Entry 5SB6 (X-ray diffraction, 2.30 A resolution); this record covers chains C and E of the 6 polymer chains in the assembly.

# Chain C
Molecule: Tubulin alpha-1B chain
From: Bos taurus
UniProt: P81947 (TBA1B_BOVIN); numbering as in UniProt (aligned over 1-451)
Amino-acid sequence (451 residues; each row starts with the number of its first residue):
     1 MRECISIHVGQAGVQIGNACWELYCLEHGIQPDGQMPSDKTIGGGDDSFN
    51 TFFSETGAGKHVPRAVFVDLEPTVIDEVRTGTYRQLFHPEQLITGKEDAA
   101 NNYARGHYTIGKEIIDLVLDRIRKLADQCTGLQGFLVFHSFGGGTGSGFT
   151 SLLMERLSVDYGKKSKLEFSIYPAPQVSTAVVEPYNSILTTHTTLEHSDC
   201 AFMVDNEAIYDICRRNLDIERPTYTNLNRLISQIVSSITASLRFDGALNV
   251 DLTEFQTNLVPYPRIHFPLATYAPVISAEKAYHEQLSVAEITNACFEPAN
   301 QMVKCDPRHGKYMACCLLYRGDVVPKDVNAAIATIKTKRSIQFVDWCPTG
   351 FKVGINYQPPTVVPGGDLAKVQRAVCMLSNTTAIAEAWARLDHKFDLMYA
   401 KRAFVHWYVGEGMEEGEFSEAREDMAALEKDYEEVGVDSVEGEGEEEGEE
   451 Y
Not modelled in the structure: 441-451
Ion coordination: Ca2+ site 1: Asp39, Thr41, Gly44, Glu55; Ca2+ site 2: Glu284 (shared with 1 residue of chain B)
Residues lining bound ligands:
  - 4FK (N-{4-[2-(4-fluoroanilino)-1,3-thiazol-4-yl]phenyl}acetamide): Cys4, Gln133, Gly134, Phe135, Leu136, Ser165, Leu167, Leu242, Thr253, Gln256, Thr257
  - GTP (guanosine-5'-triphosphate): Gly10, Gln11, Ala12, Gln15, Ile16, Asp69, Asp98, Ala99, Ala100, Asn101, Ser140, Gly142, Gly143, Gly144, Thr145, Gly146, Ile171, Pro173, Val177, Ser178, Thr179, Glu183, Asn206, Tyr224, Leu227, Asn228, Ile231
What the authors report for this chain:
  - conformationally variable residues (side-chain flip): Leu136
  - binding site for 4FK: Leu136

# Chain E
Molecule: Stathmin-4
From: Rattus norvegicus
UniProt: P63043 (STMN4_RAT); residues 5-145 here correspond to UniProt positions 49-189 (UniProt number = residue number + 44)
Amino-acid sequence (143 residues; numbered 3 to 145; the number before each row is that of its first residue):
     3 MADMEVIELNKCTSGQSFEVILKPPSFDGVPEFNASLPRRRDPSLEEIQK
    53 KLEAAEERRKYQEAELLKHLAEKREHEREVIQKAIEENNNFIKMAKEKLA
   103 QKMESNKENREAHLAAMLERLQEKDKHAEEVRKNKELKEEASR
Not modelled in the structure: 3-5, 29-43, 142-145
Construct notes: initiating methionine (3); expression tag (4)
Swiss-Prot annotation at these positions:
  - modified residue: Ser46 (Phosphoserine)

# Interface between chain C and chain E
Residue-residue contacts - 32 pairs, chain C then chain E:
  His107(C) - Lys104(E)
  His107(C) - Met105(E)
  Tyr108(C) - Lys104(E)
  Tyr108(C) - Met105(E)  hydrophobic
  Tyr108(C) - Asn108(E)
  Thr109(C) - Arg112(E)
  Lys112(C) - Met105(E)
  Leu152(C) - Leu101(E)  hydrophobic
  Glu155(C) - Leu101(E)
  Glu155(C) - Lys104(E)  salt bridge
  Arg156(C) - Leu101(E)
  Ser158(C) - Phe93(E)
  Ser158(C) - Ile94(E)
  Val159(C) - Ile94(E)
  Val159(C) - Ala97(E)  hydrophobic
  Val159(C) - Lys98(E)
  Gly162(C) - Asn90(E)
  Gly162(C) - Ile94(E)
  Lys163(C) - Asn90(E)
  Lys163(C) - Phe93(E)
  Thr193(C) - Lys104(E)
  His197(C) - Phe93(E)
  Val409(C) - His115(E)  hydrogen bond (backbone-side chain)
  Gly410(C) - Arg112(E)
  Glu411(C) - Asn108(E)  hydrogen bond (backbone-side chain)
  Glu411(C) - Arg112(E)  salt bridge
  Gly412(C) - Asn108(E)  hydrogen bond (backbone-side chain)
  Gly412(C) - Asn111(E)  hydrogen bond (backbone-side chain)
  Gly412(C) - Arg112(E)
  Met413(C) - Asn108(E)
  Glu414(C) - Ser107(E)  hydrogen bond
  Glu414(C) - Asn111(E)  hydrogen bond
Other interface residues (no listed pair), chain C (20 interface residues in all): Glu196
Other interface residues (no listed pair), chain E (14 interface residues in all): Lys100

# In short
Chain C and chain E form an interface of 20 and 14 residues respectively, with 6 hydrogen bonds and 2 salt
bridges. Polar pairs include Glu155(C)-Lys104(E), Glu411(C)-Arg112(E) and Val409(C)-His115(E). Bound to chain
C: GTP and compound 4FK. From the paper: a binding site for 4FK at Leu136(C); conformational variability at
Leu136(C).
Chain C is Tubulin alpha-1B chain (Bos taurus) and chain E is Stathmin-4 (Rattus norvegicus); the structure,
Tubulin-todalam-10-complex, was determined by X-ray diffraction (same publication as 5SB3, 5SB4, 5SB5, 5SB7
and 7Z7D).
